Entry 5L68 (X-ray diffraction, 2.80 A resolution); this record covers chains A and G of the 28 polymer chains in the assembly.

# Chain A
Protein: Proteasome subunit alpha type-2
Source organism: Saccharomyces cerevisiae (strain ATCC 204508 / S288c)
Notes: EC 3.4.25.1
UniProtKB: P23639 (PSA2_YEAST); residues 1-250 here = UniProt positions 1-250
Amino-acid sequence (250 residues; row label = number of the first residue in the row):
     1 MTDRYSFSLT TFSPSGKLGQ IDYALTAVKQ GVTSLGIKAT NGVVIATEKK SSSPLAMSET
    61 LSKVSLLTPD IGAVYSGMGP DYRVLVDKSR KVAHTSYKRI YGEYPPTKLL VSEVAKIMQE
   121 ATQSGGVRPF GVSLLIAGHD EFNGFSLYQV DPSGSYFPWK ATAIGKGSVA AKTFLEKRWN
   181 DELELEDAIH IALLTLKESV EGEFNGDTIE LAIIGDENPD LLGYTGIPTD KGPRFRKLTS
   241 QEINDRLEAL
Swiss-Prot annotation at these positions:
  - cross-link: Lys108 (Glycyl lysine isopeptide (Lys-Gly) (interchain with G-Cter in ubiquitin))

# Chain G
Protein: Proteasome subunit alpha type-1
Source organism: Saccharomyces cerevisiae (strain ATCC 204508 / S288c)
Notes: EC 3.4.25.1
UniProtKB: P21243 (PSA1_YEAST); residues -8 to 243 here correspond to UniProt positions 1-252 (UniProt number = residue number + 9)
Amino-acid sequence (252 residues; each row starts with the number of its first residue; numbers below 1 keep their minus sign (Met-8 is residue -8)):
    -8 MSGAAAASAA GYDRHITIFS PEGRLYQVEY AFKATNQTNI NSLAVRGKDC TVVISQKKVP
    52 DKLLDPTTVS YIFCISRTIG MVVNGPIPDA RNAALRAKAE AAEFRYKYGY DMPCDVLAKR
   112 MANLSQIYTQ RAYMRPLGVI LTFVSVDEEL GPSIYKTDPA GYYVGYKATA TGPKQQEITT
   172 NLENHFKKSK IDHINEESWE KVVEFAITHM IDALGTEFSK NDLEVGVATK DKFFTLSAEN
   232 IEERLVAIAE QD
Not modelled in the structure: -8 to 1, 243
Ion coordination: Mg2+ site 1: Thr8, Tyr119, Arg122, Met125; Mg2+ site 2: Tyr97 (shared with 1 residue of chain N)

# Interface between chain A and chain G
Contacting residue pairs - 66 pairs, chain A then chain G:
  Asp3(A) - Tyr124(G)
  Tyr5(A) - Ile7(G)
  Tyr5(A) - Ala123(G)  hydrophobic
  Tyr5(A) - Tyr124(G)  hydrophobic
  Leu9(A) - Ile9(G)  hydrophobic
  Leu9(A) - Ala123(G)  hydrophobic
  Gln20(A) - Ile9(G)
  Gln20(A) - Phe10(G)  hydrogen bond (side chain-backbone)
  Tyr23(A) - Phe10(G)  hydrophobic
  Tyr23(A) - Ser11(G)
  Tyr23(A) - Pro12(G)  hydrophobic
  Tyr23(A) - Gly14(G)
  Ala24(A) - Phe10(G)  hydrophobic
  Thr26(A) - Pro12(G)
  Thr26(A) - Glu13(G)
  Ala27(A) - Gly14(G)
  Ser52(A) - Tyr153(G)
  Ser53(A) - Glu174(G)
  Pro54(A) - Lys158(G)
  Pro54(A) - Glu174(G)
  Leu55(A) - Tyr157(G)
  Leu55(A) - Lys158(G)  hydrogen bond (backbone-backbone)
  Leu55(A) - Ala159(G)
  Leu55(A) - Thr170(G)
  Leu55(A) - Leu173(G)  hydrophobic
  Leu55(A) - Glu174(G)
  Leu55(A) - Phe177(G)  hydrophobic
  Ala56(A) - Gly156(G)
  Ala56(A) - Tyr157(G)  hydrophobic
  Met57(A) - Arg37(G)
  Met57(A) - Val155(G)
  Met57(A) - Gly156(G)  hydrogen bond (backbone-backbone)
  Met57(A) - Tyr157(G)
  Met57(A) - Lys158(G)
  Thr60(A) - Tyr146(G)
  Thr60(A) - Val155(G)
  Thr60(A) - Gly156(G)  hydrogen bond (side chain-backbone)
  Leu61(A) - Tyr153(G)  hydrophobic
  Leu61(A) - Val155(G)  hydrophobic
  Met78(A) - Phe10(G)  hydrophobic
  Met78(A) - Leu16(G)  hydrophobic
  Pro80(A) - Gln117(G)
  Pro80(A) - Ala151(G)
  Pro80(A) - Gly152(G)
  Pro80(A) - Tyr153(G)
  Asp81(A) - Gln117(G)
  Arg83(A) - Ala113(G)  hydrogen bond (side chain-backbone)
  Arg83(A) - Asn114(G)
  Arg83(A) - Gly152(G)  hydrogen bond (side chain-backbone)
  Arg83(A) - Tyr154(G)
  Val84(A) - Asn114(G)
  Val84(A) - Gln117(G)
  Asp87(A) - Lys110(G)  salt bridge
  Asp87(A) - Asn114(G)
  Gly126(A) - Arg122(G)
  Gly126(A) - Ala123(G)  hydrogen bond (backbone-backbone)
  Val127(A) - Gln121(G)
  Val127(A) - Arg122(G)
  Arg128(A) - Thr8(G)
  Arg128(A) - Phe10(G)
  Arg128(A) - Leu16(G)
  Arg128(A) - Thr120(G)  hydrogen bond (side chain-backbone)
  Arg128(A) - Gln121(G)  hydrogen bond (backbone-backbone)
  Pro129(A) - Phe10(G)
  Phe130(A) - Gln121(G)
  Gly131(A) - Phe10(G)
Other interface residues (no listed pair), chain A (31 interface residues in all): Met1, Thr2, Ala121

# In short
Chain A and chain G form an interface of 31 and 33 residues respectively, with 9 hydrogen bonds and 1 salt
bridge. Among the polar pairs are Asp87(A)-Lys110(G), Gln20(A)-Phe10(G) and Thr60(A)-Gly156(G). Thr8(G),
Tyr119(G), Arg122(G) and Met125(G) form the Mg2+ site 1.
Here chain A is Proteasome subunit alpha type-2 and chain G is Proteasome subunit alpha type-1, both from
Saccharomyces cerevisiae (strain ATCC 204508 / S288c). Entry 5L68 (Yeast 20S proteasome with mouse beta5i
(1-138) and mouse beta6 (97-111; 118-133) in complex with epoxyketone ...) was determined by X-ray diffraction
(same publication as 5L52, 5L54, 5L55, 5L5A, 5L5B, 5L5D and 30 further entries).
